Entry 8RNA (electron microscopy, 3.57 A resolution); this record covers chains D and G of the 10 polymer chains in the assembly.

== Chain D ==
Protein: Polymerase acidic protein
Organism: Influenza B virus (B/Memphis/13/2003)
Notes: EC 3.1.-.-
UniProt: Q5V8Z9 (Q5V8Z9_9INFB); residues 1-726 here = UniProt positions 1-726
Chain sequence (726 residues; each row starts with the number of its first residue):
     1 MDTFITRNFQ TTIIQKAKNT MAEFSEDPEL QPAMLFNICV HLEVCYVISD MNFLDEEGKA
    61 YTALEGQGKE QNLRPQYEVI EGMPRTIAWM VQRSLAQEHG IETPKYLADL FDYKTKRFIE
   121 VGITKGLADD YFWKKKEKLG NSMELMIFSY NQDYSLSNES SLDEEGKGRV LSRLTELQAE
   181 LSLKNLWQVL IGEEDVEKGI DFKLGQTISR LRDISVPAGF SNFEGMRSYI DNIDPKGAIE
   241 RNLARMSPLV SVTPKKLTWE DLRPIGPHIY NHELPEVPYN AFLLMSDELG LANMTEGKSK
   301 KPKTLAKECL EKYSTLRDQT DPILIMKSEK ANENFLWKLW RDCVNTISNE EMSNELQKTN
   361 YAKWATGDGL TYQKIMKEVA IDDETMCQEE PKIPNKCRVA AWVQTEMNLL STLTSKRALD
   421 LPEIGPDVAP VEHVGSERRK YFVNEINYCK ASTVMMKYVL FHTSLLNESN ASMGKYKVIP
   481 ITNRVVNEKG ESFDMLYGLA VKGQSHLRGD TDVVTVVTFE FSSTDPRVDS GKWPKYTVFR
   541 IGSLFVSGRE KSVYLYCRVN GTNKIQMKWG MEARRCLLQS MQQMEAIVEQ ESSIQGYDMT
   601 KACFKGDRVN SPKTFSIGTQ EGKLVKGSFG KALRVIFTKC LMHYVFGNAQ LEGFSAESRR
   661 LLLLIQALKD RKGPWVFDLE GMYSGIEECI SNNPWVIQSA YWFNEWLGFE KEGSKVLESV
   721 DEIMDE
Not modelled in the structure: 62-74, 717-726
What the authors report for this chain:
  - mutagenesis - K631A/R634A: decreased catalytic activity
  - mutagenesis - K631A/R634A: decreased binding to Acidic leucine-rich nuclear phosphoprotein 32 family member A (chain G)

== Chain G ==
Protein: Acidic leucine-rich nuclear phosphoprotein 32 family member A
Organism: Homo sapiens
UniProt: P39687 (AN32A_HUMAN); residues 1-249 here = UniProt positions 1-249
Chain sequence (275 residues; row label = number of the first residue in the row; numbers below 1 keep their minus sign (Met-25 is residue -25)):
   -25 MKHHHHHHPM SDYDIPTTEN LYFQGAMEMG RRIHLELRNR TPSDVKELVL DNSRSNEGKL
    35 EGLTDEFEEL EFLSTINVGL TSIANLPKLN KLKKLELSDN RVSGGLEVLA EKCPNLTHLN
    95 LSGNKIKDLS TIEPLKKLEN LKSLDLFNCE VTNLNDYREN VFKLLPQLTY LDGYDRDDKE
   155 APDSDAEGYV EGLDDEEEDE DEEEYDEDAQ VVEDEEDEDE EEEGEEEDVS GEEEEDEEGY
   215 NDGEVDDEED EEELGEEERG QKRKREPEDE GEDDD
Not modelled in the structure: -25 to 0, 156-249
Sequence notes: initiating methionine (-25); expression tag (-24 to 0)
Swiss-Prot annotation at these positions:
  - region: Arg150 to Glu174 (Necessary for tumor-suppressive function)
  - modified residue: Thr15 (Phosphothreonine), Ser17 (Phosphoserine), Ser158 (Phosphoserine), Ser204 (Phosphoserine)
  - mutagenesis: Ser158 (S158A: Complete loss of phosphorylation; when associated with A-204; S158A: No loss of phosphorylation), Glu189 (E189A: Loss of interaction with influenza virus A PB2), Glu196 (E196A: Loss of interaction with influenza virus A PB2), Ser204 (S204A: Complete loss of phosphorylation; when associated with A-158; S204A: No loss of phosphorylation)

== Chain D / chain G interface ==
Pairs across the interface (21; chain D residue first):
  Thr405(D) with Asn127(G)
  Asn408(D) with Leu128(G); Asn129(G), hydrogen bond (side chain-backbone)
  Ser411(D) with Asn129(G), hydrogen bond
  Thr412(D) with Asn129(G); Asp130(G)
  Ser415(D) with Tyr148(G)
  Val546(D) with Asp152(G)
  Ser547(D) with Asp152(G), hydrogen bond; Lys153(G), hydrogen bond (side chain-backbone); Glu154(G)
  Gly548(D) with Glu154(G)
  Arg549(D) with Asn94(G), hydrogen bond; Ser96(G), hydrogen bond; Asp119(G), salt bridge; Phe121(G)
  Gln620(D) with Leu103(G)
  Glu621(D) with Asp102(G); Leu103(G); Ser104(G)
  Lys631(D) with Asp130(G), salt bridge
Other interface residues (no listed pair), chain D (15 interface residues in all): Leu409, Glu488, Arg634
Other interface residues (no listed pair), chain G (16 interface residues in all): Thr126

== Summary ==
The interface between chain D and chain G involves 15 residues on one side and 16 on the other, with 6
hydrogen bonds and 2 salt bridges. Polar pairs include Arg549(D)-Asp119(G), Lys631(D)-Asp130(G) and
Asn408(D)-Asn129(G). From the paper: K631A/R634A of chain D reduce catalytic activity; K631A/R634A of chain D
reduce binding to Acidic leucine-rich nuclear phosphoprotein 32 family member A (chain G).
Chain D is Polymerase acidic protein (Influenza B virus (B/Memphis/13/2003)) and chain G is Acidic
leucine-rich nuclear phosphoprotein 32 family member A (Homo sapiens); the structure, Influenza B polymerase
apo-trimer, was determined by electron microscopy together with 8RN1, 8RN2, 8RN3, 8RN4, 8RN5, 8RN6 and 5
further entries from the same study.
